Entry 8SPO (electron microscopy, 2.98 A resolution); this record covers chains K and L of the 16 polymer chains in the assembly.

[Chain K]
Molecule: target DNA
Sequence (25 nucleotides; numbered 1 to 25; the number before each row is that of its first residue):
     1 CAACTAATAGATTAGAGCCGTCAAT
Unresolved in the structure: 1-3, 24-25

[Chain L]
Name: Piwi domain-containing protein
From: Maribacter polysiphoniae
Reference sequence: A0A316E3U6 (A0A316E3U6_9FLAO); residue numbers follow UniProt; this construct covers 1-507
Sequence (507 residues; numbered 1 to 507; the number before each row is that of its first residue):
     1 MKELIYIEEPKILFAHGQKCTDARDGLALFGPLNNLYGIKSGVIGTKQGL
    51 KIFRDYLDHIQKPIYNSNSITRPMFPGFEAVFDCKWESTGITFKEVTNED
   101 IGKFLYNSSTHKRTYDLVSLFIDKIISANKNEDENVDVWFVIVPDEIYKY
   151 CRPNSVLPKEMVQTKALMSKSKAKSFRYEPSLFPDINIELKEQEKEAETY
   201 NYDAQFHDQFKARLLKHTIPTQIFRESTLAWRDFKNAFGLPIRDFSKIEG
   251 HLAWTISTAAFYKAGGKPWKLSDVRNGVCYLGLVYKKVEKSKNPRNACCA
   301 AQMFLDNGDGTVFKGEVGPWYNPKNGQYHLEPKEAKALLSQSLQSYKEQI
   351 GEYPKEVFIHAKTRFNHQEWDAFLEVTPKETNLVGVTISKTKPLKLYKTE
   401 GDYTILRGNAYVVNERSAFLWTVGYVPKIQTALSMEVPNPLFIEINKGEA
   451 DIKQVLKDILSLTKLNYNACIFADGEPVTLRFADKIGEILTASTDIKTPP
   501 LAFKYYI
Unresolved in the structure: 159-196
Bound ions: Mg2+: Asn-468, Ile-507 (shared with 2 residues of chain J)

[Interface between chain K and chain L]
Contacting residue pairs - 24 pairs, chain K then chain L:
  DT12(K) with Arg-364(L), phosphate contact
  DT13(K) with Tyr-328(L), sugar contact; Lys-362(L), phosphate contact; Thr-363(L), phosphate contact; Arg-364(L), salt bridge to the phosphate
  DA14(K) with Tyr-285(L), phosphate contact; Lys-287(L), phosphate contact; Tyr-328(L), hydrogen bond to the sugar; Lys-362(L), phosphate contact
  DG15(K) with Tyr-285(L), phosphate contact; Lys-286(L), salt bridge to the phosphate; Lys-287(L), hydrogen bond to the phosphate; Glu-289(L), phosphate contact
  DA16(K) with Asn-154(L), phosphate contact
  DG17(K) with Arg-152(L), salt bridge to the phosphate; Asn-154(L), hydrogen bond to the phosphate
  DC18(K) with Arg-152(L), salt bridge to the phosphate
  DG20(K) with Met-435(L), phosphate contact
  DT21(K) with Met-435(L), sugar contact
  DC22(K) with Arg-72(L), salt bridge to the phosphate; Lys-247(L), hydrogen bond to the base
  DA23(K) with Ser-67(L), hydrogen bond to the phosphate; Asn-68(L), phosphate contact; Lys-247(L), phosphate contact
Interface residues without a listed pair, chain L (16 interface residues in all): Pro-153

[In short]
Chain K and chain L form an interface of 11 and 16 residues respectively; the contacts include 5 hydrogen
bonds and 5 salt bridges. Polar contacts include DC22(K)/Lys-247(L), DA14(K)/Tyr-328(L) and
DG15(K)/Lys-287(L). The Mg2+ site is built by Asn-468(L) and Ile-507(L).
Chain K is target DNA and chain L is Piwi domain-containing protein (Maribacter polysiphoniae); the structure,
Tetramerized activation of MapSPARTA bound with NAD+, was determined by electron microscopy (same publication
as 8FEX, 8FFI, 8SP0, 8SP3 and 8SQU).
